Entry 6TSU (electron microscopy, 3.42 A resolution); this record covers chains F2 and B2 of the 42 polymer chains in the assembly.

Chain F2:
Name: Uncharacterized protein
Organism: Rhodobacter capsulatus DE442
UniProtKB: D5AR34 (D5AR34_RHOCB); residue numbers follow UniProt; this construct covers 1-325
Chain sequence (325 residues; each row starts with the number of its first residue):
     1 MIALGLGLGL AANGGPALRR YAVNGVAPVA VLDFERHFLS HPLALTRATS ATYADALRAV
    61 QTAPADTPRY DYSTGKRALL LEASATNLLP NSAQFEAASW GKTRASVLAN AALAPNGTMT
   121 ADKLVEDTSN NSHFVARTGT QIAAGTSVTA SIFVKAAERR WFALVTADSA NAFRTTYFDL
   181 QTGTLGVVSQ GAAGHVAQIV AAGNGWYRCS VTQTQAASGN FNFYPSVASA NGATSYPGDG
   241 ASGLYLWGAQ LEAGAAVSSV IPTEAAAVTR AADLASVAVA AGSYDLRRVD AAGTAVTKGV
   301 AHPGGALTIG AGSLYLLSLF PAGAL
Unresolved in the structure: 1, 12-325

Chain B2:
Name: Uncharacterized protein
Organism: Rhodobacter capsulatus DE442
UniProtKB: D5AR33 (D5AR33_RHOCB); residue numbers follow UniProt; this construct covers 1-84
Chain sequence (84 residues; row label = number of the first residue in the row):
     1 MDVFAKHAVS LESPAVRHYE ITPSDSTDLA RRPRALRVQT GGTLVLRDET GITVTYTVFA
    61 GEILPVRPVR VLATGTTATA VGWE

How chain F2 and chain B2 interact:
Residue-residue contacts - 8 pairs, chain F2 then chain B2:
  Leu6(F2) - Pro14(B2)
  Gly7(F2) - Glu12(B2)
  Gly7(F2) - Ser13(B2)
  Leu8(F2) - Ala15(B2)
  Leu8(F2) - Ala35(B2)  hydrophobic
  Leu8(F2) - Pro65(B2)
  Leu8(F2) - Trp83(B2)  hydrophobic
  Gly9(F2) - Pro65(B2)
Other interface residues (no listed pair), chain F2 (5 interface residues in all): Leu10
Other interface residues (no listed pair), chain B2 (9 interface residues in all): Leu11, Arg34

Summary:
The interface between chain F2 and chain B2 involves 5 residues on one side and 9 on the other.
Chain F2 is Uncharacterized protein and chain B2 is Uncharacterized protein, both from Rhodobacter capsulatus
DE442; the structure, Capsid of empty GTA particle computed with C5 symmetry, was determined by electron
microscopy together with 6TB9, 6TBA, 6TE8, 6TE9, 6TEB, 6TEH and 3 further entries from the same study.
